8YBY - chains B and D of the 5 polymer chains in the assembly; structure by electron microscopy, 4.40 A resolution (low resolution: residue-level contacts below are approximate; hydrogen-bond / salt-bridge calls are withheld).

[Chain B (and D)]
Molecule: Spike glycoprotein
Organism: Severe acute respiratory syndrome coronavirus
Notes: chain D of this document is another copy of the same molecule, construct and numbering; everything in this record applies to it too
UniProt: P0DTC2 (SPIKE_SARS2); numbering as in UniProt (aligned over 1-1273)
Chain sequence (1273 residues; numbered 1 to 1273; the number before each row is that of its first residue):
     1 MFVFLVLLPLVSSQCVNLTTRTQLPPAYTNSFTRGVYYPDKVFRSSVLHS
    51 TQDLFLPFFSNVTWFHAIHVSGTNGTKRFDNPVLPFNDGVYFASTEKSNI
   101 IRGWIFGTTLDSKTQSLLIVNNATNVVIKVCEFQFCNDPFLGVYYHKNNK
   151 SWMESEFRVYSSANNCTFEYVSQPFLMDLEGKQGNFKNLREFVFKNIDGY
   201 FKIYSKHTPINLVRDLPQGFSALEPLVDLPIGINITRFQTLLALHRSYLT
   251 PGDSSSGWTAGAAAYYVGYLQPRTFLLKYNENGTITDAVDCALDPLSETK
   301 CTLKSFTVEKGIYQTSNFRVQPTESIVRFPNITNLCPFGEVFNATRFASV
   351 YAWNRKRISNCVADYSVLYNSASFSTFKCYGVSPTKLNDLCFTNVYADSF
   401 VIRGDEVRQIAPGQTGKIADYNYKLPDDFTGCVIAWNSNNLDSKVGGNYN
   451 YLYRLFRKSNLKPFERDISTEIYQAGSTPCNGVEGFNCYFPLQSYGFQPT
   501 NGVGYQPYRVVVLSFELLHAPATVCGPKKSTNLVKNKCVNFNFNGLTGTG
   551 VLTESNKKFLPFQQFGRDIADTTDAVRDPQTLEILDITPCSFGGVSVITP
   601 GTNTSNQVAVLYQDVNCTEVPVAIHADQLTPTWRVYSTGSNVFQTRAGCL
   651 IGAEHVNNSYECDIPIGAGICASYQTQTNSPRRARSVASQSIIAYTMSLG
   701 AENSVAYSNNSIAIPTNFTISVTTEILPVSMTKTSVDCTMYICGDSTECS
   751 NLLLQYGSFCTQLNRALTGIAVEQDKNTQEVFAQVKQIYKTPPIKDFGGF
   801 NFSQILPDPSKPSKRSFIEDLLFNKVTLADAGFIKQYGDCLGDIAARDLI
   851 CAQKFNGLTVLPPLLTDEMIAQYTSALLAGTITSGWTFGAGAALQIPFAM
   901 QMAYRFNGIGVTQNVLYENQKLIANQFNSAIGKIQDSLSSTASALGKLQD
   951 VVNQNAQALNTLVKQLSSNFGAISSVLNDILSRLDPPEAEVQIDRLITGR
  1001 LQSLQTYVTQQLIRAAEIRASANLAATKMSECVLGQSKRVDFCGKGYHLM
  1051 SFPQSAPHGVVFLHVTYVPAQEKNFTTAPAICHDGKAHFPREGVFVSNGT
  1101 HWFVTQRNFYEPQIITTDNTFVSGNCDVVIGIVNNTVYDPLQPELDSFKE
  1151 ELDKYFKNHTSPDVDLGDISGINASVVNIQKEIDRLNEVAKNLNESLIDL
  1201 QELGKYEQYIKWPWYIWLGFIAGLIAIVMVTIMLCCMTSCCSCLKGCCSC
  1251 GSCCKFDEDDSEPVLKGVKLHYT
Not modelled in the structure: 1-25, 67-78, 142-152, 178-185, 247-260, 629-637, 677-690, 829-851, 1150-1273 (chain D: 1-13, 71-75, 618-640, 677-688, 828-850, 941-943, 1147-1273)
Construct notes: conflict P986 (Lys in P0DTC2), P987 (Val in P0DTC2)
Swiss-Prot annotation at these positions:
  - region: N280 to C301 (Putative superantigen), R403 to D405 (Integrin-binding motif), N448 to F456 (Immunodominant HLA epitope recognized by the CD8+), P681 to A684 (Putative superantigen), S816 to Y837 (Fusion peptide 1), K835 to F855 (Fusion peptide 2), D1163 to E1202 (Heptad repeat 2)
  - motif: M1237 to C1241 (Binding to host endocytosis trafficking protein SNX27), D1257 to E1262 (Diacidic ER export motif (host COPII)), S1261 to G1267 (Binding to host plasma membrane localising/FERM domain proteins), K1269 to T1273 (KxHxx, ER retrieval signal (COPI))
  - site (Cleavage): R685, S686, R815, S816
  - lipidation (S-palmitoyl cysteine): C1235, C1236, C1240, C1241, C1243, C1247, C1248, C1250, C1253, C1254
  - glycosylation: N17 (N-linked (GlcNAc...) (complex) asparagine), N61 (N-linked (GlcNAc...) (hybrid) asparagine), N74 (N-linked (GlcNAc...) (complex) asparagine), N122 (N-linked (GlcNAc...) (hybrid) asparagine), N149 (N-linked (GlcNAc...) (complex) asparagine), N165 (N-linked (GlcNAc...) (complex) asparagine), N234 (N-linked (GlcNAc...) (high mannose) asparagine), N282 (N-linked (GlcNAc...) (complex) asparagine), T323 (O-linked (GalNAc) threonine), S325 (O-linked (HexNAc...) serine), N331 (N-linked (GlcNAc...) (complex) asparagine), N343 (N-linked (GlcNAc...) (complex) asparagine), N603 (N-linked (GlcNAc...) (hybrid) asparagine), N616 (N-linked (GlcNAc...) (complex) asparagine), N657 (N-linked (GlcNAc...) (complex) asparagine), T676 (O-linked (GlcNAc...) threonine), T678 (O-linked (GlcNAc...) threonine), N709 (N-linked (GlcNAc...) (high mannose) asparagine), N717 (N-linked (GlcNAc...) (hybrid) asparagine), N801 (N-linked (GlcNAc...) (hybrid) asparagine) and 6 more in UniProt
  - natural variant: L5 (L5F: In strain: Iota/B.1.526), S13 (S13I: In strain: Epsilon/B.1.427/B.1.429), L18 (L18F: In strain: Beta/B.1.351, Gamma/P.1 and 1 more), T19 (T19I: In strain: Omicron/BQ.1.1, Omicron/XBB.1.5 and 1 more; T19R: In strain: Delta/B.1.617.2, Omicron/BA.2 and 4 more), T20 (T20N: In strain: Gamma/P.1), L24 to A27 (sequence variant, change not given here; In strain: Omicron/BA.2, Omicron/BA.2.12.1 and 6 more), P26 (P26S: In strain: Gamma/P.1), Q52 (Q52H: In strain: Omicron/EG.5.1), A67 (A67V: In strain: Eta/B.1.525, Omicron/BA.1), H69 to V70 (deletion: In strain: Alpha/B.1.1.7, Eta/B.1.525 and 5 more), G75 (G75V: In strain: Lambda/C.37), T76 (T76I: In strain: Lambda/C.37), 83 further natural variant entries in UniProt
  - mutagenesis: H69 to V70 (Increased incorporation of cleaved spike into virions), N121 (N121Q: Partial loss of biliverdin affinity), R190 (R190K: Partial loss of biliverdin affinity), N234 (N234Q: Increased resistance to neutralizing antibodies), N331 (N331Q: Reduced viral infectivity), N343 (N343Q: Reduced viral infectivity), L452 (L452R: Increased resistance to neutralizing antibodies. Decreases HLA binding to NF9 epitope. Increased binding affinity to human ACE2), Y453 (Y453F: Decreased HLA binding to NF9 epitope. Increased binding affinity to human ACE2), A475 (A475V: Increased resistance to neutralizing antibodies), V483 (V483A: Increased resistance to neutralizing antibodies), E484 (E484D: Increased replication in human TMEM106B overexpressing cells), F490 (F490L: Increased resistance to neutralizing antibodies and human covalescent sera neutralization), 16 further mutagenesis entries in UniProt
Disulfide bonds: C131-C166, C291-C301, C336-C361, C379-C432, C391-C525, C480-C488, C538-C590, C617-C649, C662-C671, C738-C760, C743-C749, C1032-C1043, C1082-C1126
Reported in the primary citation:
  - conformationally variable residues: Y489, Q493

[Chain B / chain D interface]
Contacting residue pairs - 117 pairs, chain B then chain D:
  Q314(B) with S735(D); T768(D)
  N317(B) with D737(D)
  R319(B) with M740(D)
  N360(B) with P230(D)
  P521(B) with Y200(D); P230(D); I231(D); G232(D)
  T547(B) with N978(D)
  T549(B) with D745(D)
  F559(B) with F43(D)
  L560(B) with N282(D); G283(D)
  F562(B) with Y38(D); K41(D); P225(D)
  Q563(B) with K41(D); F43(D)
  Q564(B) with K41(D)
  F565(B) with V42(D); F43(D)
  G566(B) with F43(D)
  R567(B) with V42(D); F43(D); R44(D)
  D568(B) with S45(D); V47(D)
  I569(B) with V47(D)
  A570(B) with V963(D); K964(D)
  D571(B) with V963(D); S967(D)
  T572(B) with A852(D)
  T588(B) with F855(D)
  P589(B) with F855(D)
  F592(B) with K854(D)
  P665(B) with L864(D)
  A668(B) with P863(D); L864(D); T866(D)
  G669(B) with L864(D)
  M697(B) with L865(D); M869(D)
  L699(B) with K786(D); I788(D); Y873(D)
  G700(B) with K786(D)
  A701(B) with K786(D); Q787(D); I788(D)
  E702(B) with I788(D); K790(D)
  N703(B) with Q787(D); I788(D); Y789(D)
  S704(B) with K790(D)
  A706(B) with Q895(D)
  Y707(B) with P792(D); F797(D); Q895(D); I896(D); P897(D); F898(D)
  S708(B) with Q895(D)
  N709(B) with P897(D)
  S711(B) with Q895(D)
  I712(B) with Q895(D); I896(D); P897(D)
  A713(B) with L894(D); Q895(D)
  Q957(B) with R765(D)
  T961(B) with Q762(D)
  K964(B) with S758(D)
  Q965(B) with S758(D); F759(D)
  N969(B) with Q755(D)
  F970(B) with Q755(D); Y756(D)
  P987(B) with D427(D)
  S1003(B) with F759(D)
  T1006(B) with Q1005(D)
  I1013(B) with L1012(D)
  K1038(B) with K1038(D)
  R1039(B) with E1031(D); R1039(D)
  V1040(B) with S1030(D); E1031(D); G1035(D)
  D1041(B) with Q784(D); S1030(D); L1034(D)
  F1042(B) with E1031(D)
  Y1047(B) with W886(D); A890(D)
  P1069(B) with A890(D)
  N1074(B) with Q895(D)
  T1077(B) with M900(D)
  A1078(B) with M900(D)
  P1079(B) with M900(D); Y917(D)
  F1089(B) with Q913(D); N914(D)
  P1090(B) with Q913(D)
  G1093(B) with Y904(D)
  V1094(B) with Y904(D)
  R1107(B) with W886(D); Y904(D)
  S1123(B) with N914(D)
  G1124(B) with E918(D)
  V1128(B) with E918(D)
  V1129(B) with Y917(D)
  I1130(B) with Q920(D); K921(D)
  L1145(B) with E1144(D)
  F1148(B) with L1145(D)
Interface residues without a listed pair, chain B (95 interface residues in all): S359, A520, A522, K557, K558, D614, R646, A647, E661, I666, G667, T696, P715, S968, E1017, K1045, G1046, V1068, E1072, F1121, N1125, L1141
Interface residues without a listed pair, chain D (91 interface residues in all): D40, F168, T284, T791, D796, T859, P862, Q872, I882, T883, G889, A892, N907, T912, N960, I1013, R1019, E1111, Q1113

[Overview]
The interface between chain B and chain D involves 95 residues on one side and 91 on the other. Curated
annotation (UniProt) lists 29 mutagenesis sites on chain B. From the paper: conformational variability at
Y489(B) and Q493(B).
Chain B and chain D are both Spike glycoprotein (Severe acute respiratory syndrome coronavirus); the
structure, State - I: Spike 2-up RBD with THSC20.HVTR26 (Fab26) - single Fab masked, was determined by
electron microscopy together with 8YBS and 8YBZ from the same study.
